PDB entry 9GD0 | electron microscopy, 2.80 A resolution | chains J and M of the 16 polymer chains in the assembly

Chain J:
Molecule: 250-nt DNA strand
From: synthetic construct
Sequence (250 nucleotides; numbered -73 to 176; the number before each row is that of its first residue; numbers below 1 keep their minus sign (DA-73 is residue -73)):
   -73 ACAGGATGTA TATATCTGAC ACGTGCCTGG AGACTAGGGA GTAATCCCCT TGGCGGTTAA
   -13 AACGCGGGGG ACAGCGCGTA CGTGCGTTTA AGCGGTGCTA GAGCTGTCTA CGACCAATTG
    47 AGGAATTCCC TGGAGACTAG GGAGTAATCC CCTTGGCGGT TAAAACGCGG GGGACAGCGC
   107 GTACGTGCGT TTAAGCGGTG CTAGAGCTGT CTACGACCAA TTGAGCGGCC TCGGCACCGG
   167 GATTCTCCAG

Chain M:
Name: Histone H2A type 1
From: Xenopus laevis
UniProtKB: P06897 (H2A1_XENLA); residues 0-129 here correspond to UniProt positions 1-130 (UniProt number = residue number + 1)
Sequence (130 residues; row label = number of the first residue in the row; numbering starts at 0):
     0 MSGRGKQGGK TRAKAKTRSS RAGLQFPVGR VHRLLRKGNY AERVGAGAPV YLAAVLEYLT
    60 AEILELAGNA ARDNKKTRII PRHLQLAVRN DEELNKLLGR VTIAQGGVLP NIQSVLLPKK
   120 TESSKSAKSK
Unresolved in the structure: 0-14, 118-129
Sequence notes: conflict Arg99 (Gly100 in P06897), Ser123 (Ala124 in P06897)
UniProt features mapped onto this chain:
  - modified residue: Ser1 (N-acetylserine), Lys5 (N6-(2-hydroxyisobutyryl)lysine), Lys9 (N6-(2-hydroxyisobutyryl)lysine), Lys36 (N6-(2-hydroxyisobutyryl)lysine), Lys74 (N6-(2-hydroxyisobutyryl)lysine), Lys75 (N6-(2-hydroxyisobutyryl)lysine), Lys95 (N6-(2-hydroxyisobutyryl)lysine), Gln104 (N5-methylglutamine), Lys118 (N6-(2-hydroxyisobutyryl)lysine)
  - cross-link (Glycyl lysine isopeptide (Lys-Gly)): Lys13 (interchain with G-Cter in ubiquitin), Lys15 (interchain with G-Cter in ubiquitin), Lys119 (interchain with G-Cter in ubiquitin)

How chain J and chain M interact:
Residue-residue contacts - 14 pairs, chain J then chain M:
  DG141(J) with Arg42(M), sugar contact; Val43(M), sugar contact; Gly44(M), phosphate contact; Ala45(M), phosphate contact
  DA142(J) with Arg35(M), salt bridge to the phosphate; Arg42(M), phosphate contact; Val43(M), hydrogen bond to the phosphate
  DC152(J) with Arg29(M), salt bridge to the phosphate
  DG160(J) with Thr76(M), phosphate contact; Arg77(M), sugar contact
  DC161(J) with Lys75(M), phosphate contact; Thr76(M), hydrogen bond to the phosphate; Arg77(M), phosphate contact
  DA162(J) with Lys75(M), salt bridge to the phosphate
Also at the interface, not in a pair above, chain J (7 interface residues in all): DG151
Also at the interface, not in a pair above, chain M (10 interface residues in all): Glu41

In short:
7 residues of chain J and 10 residues of chain M are in contact; the contacts include 2 hydrogen bonds and 3
salt bridges. Polar pairs include DA142(J)-Val43(M), DC161(J)-Thr76(M) and DA142(J)-Arg35(M).
Here chain J is a 250-nt DNA strand (synthetic construct) and chain M is Histone H2A type 1 (Xenopus laevis).
Entry 9GD0 (Structure of a hexasome-nucleosome complex with a dyad-to-dyad distance of 103 bp) was determined
by electron microscopy.
